PDB entry 6YXR | electron microscopy, 3.40 A resolution | chains A and B of the 11 polymer chains in the assembly

[Chain A]
Name: Photosystem I P700 chlorophyll a apoprotein A1
Organism: Dunaliella salina
Notes: EC 1.97.1.12
UniProtKB: D0FXV2 (D0FXV2_DUNSA); residues 13-751 here = UniProt positions 13-751
Sequence (739 residues; row label = number of the first residue in the row):
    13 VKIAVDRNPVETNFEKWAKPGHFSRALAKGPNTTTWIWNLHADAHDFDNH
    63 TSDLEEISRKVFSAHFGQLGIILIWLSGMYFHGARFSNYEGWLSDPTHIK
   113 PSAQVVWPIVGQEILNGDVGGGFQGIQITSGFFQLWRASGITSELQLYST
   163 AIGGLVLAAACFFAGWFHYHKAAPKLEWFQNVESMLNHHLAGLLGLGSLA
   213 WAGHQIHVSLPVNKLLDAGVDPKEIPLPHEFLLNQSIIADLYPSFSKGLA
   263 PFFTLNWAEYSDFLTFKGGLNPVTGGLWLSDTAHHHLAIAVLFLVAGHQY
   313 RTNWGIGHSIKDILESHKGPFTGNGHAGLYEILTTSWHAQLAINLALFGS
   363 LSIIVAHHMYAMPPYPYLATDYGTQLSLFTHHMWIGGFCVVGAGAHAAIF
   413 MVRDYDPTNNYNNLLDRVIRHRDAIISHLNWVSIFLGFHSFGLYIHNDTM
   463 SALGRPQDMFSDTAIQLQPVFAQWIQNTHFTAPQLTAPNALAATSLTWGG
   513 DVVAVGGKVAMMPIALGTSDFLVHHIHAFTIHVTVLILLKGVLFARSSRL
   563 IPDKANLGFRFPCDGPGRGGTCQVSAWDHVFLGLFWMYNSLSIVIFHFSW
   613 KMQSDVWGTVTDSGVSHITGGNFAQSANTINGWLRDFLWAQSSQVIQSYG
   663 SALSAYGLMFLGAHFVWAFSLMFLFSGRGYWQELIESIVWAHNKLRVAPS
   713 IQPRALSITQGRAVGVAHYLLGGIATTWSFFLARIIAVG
Bound ions: chlorophyll a Mg site 1 near Q116 (its only coordinating residue here); chlorophyll a Mg site 2 near Q124 (its only coordinating residue here); chlorophyll a Mg site 3 near T498 (its only coordinating residue here); 4Fe-4S cluster Fe: C575, C584 (shared with C560(B), C569(B) of chain B)
Residues lining bound ligands:
  - 1,2-diacyl-glycerol-3-sn-phosphate (3PH): R19, F175, W178, F179
  - beta-carotene (BCR), molecule 1: I84, W87, L88, G204, L205, L208, G209
  - beta-carotene (BCR), molecule 2: L85, L88, Y92, T162, G165, G166, L208, L211, A212
  - beta-carotene (BCR), molecule 3: W119, P120, I121
  - beta-carotene (BCR), molecule 4: L211, L261, F264, L299, V303, L306, V307, H310
  - beta-carotene (BCR), molecule 5: A351, I355, A409, F412
  - beta-carotene (BCR), molecule 6: A358, S362, V402, A405, G406, V547, L550, L551
  - beta-carotene (BCR), molecule 7: M671, G674, A675, F677, V678, L733, I736, A737, W740
  - chlorophyll a isomer (CL0): F453, Y456, I538, F541, T542, Y600, N601, S604, I605, F608, W645, L650, S654, I658, F672, H676, W679, Y731, G735, T738, T739, F742
  - chlorophyll a (CLA), molecule 1: V13, K14, I15, W190, N193, S196, H200, T314, N315, W316
  - chlorophyll a (CLA), molecule 2: I15, V17, F74, F78, A172, C173, F175, A176, F179, H180, A184, W190
  - chlorophyll a (CLA), molecule 3: T24, N25, F26, K28, W29, H34, K72, S75, G79, F174, G177, W178, Y181, H182
  - chlorophyll a (CLA), molecule 4: W29, P32, W48, I49, W50, L52, H53
  - chlorophyll a (CLA), molecule 5: W29, H34, F35, L52, H53, A56, H57, F59, H62, A76, G79, Q80, I83
  - chlorophyll a (CLA), molecule 6: T46, I49, W50, I697, I700, V701, H704, V709, P711, P715, R716, L718
  - chlorophyll a (CLA), molecule 7: W50, F677, V678, F681, F685, L718, Q722, A725, V726, A729, H730, L733
  - chlorophyll a (CLA), molecule 8: H53, A54, D55, H57, D58, L353, L357, F400, C401, V403, G404, A407, H408, I411, R415, F571, R572, W589, V592, L596, L733
  - chlorophyll a (CLA), molecule 9: H57, F59, D60, V73, A76, H77, Q80, L81, I84, L85, L88, L169, W349, H350, Q352, L353, N356, L357, F360
  - chlorophyll a (CLA), molecule 10: S70, F191, V194, M197, L198, H201, I322, L326, L345, T346, T347, S348, W349, Q352, I355, N356, L359, F360
  - chlorophyll a (CLA), molecule 11: F74, H77, F78, L81, L169, C173, W190, F191, N193, S196, M197, H200, H201, G204, L205
  - chlorophyll a (CLA), molecule 12: Q80, I83, I84, W87, F360, I397, F400, C401
  - chlorophyll a (CLA), molecule 13: I86, W87, S89, G90, F93, H94, F98, V117, W119
  - chlorophyll a (CLA), molecule 14: W87, M91, A115, Q116, I138, Q139, I140, T141, S142, A667, Y668, W740, L744
  - chlorophyll a (CLA), molecule 15: W87, M91, T141, S142, F144, S389, L390, T392, H393, W396, F400, M671, I736, T739, W740
  - chlorophyll a (CLA), molecule 16: W87, S142, G143, F144, L147, L206, F360, L363, S364, V367, M371, Y377, L390, H393, H394, I397
  - chlorophyll a (CLA), molecule 17: Y92, S151, G152, I153, Q158, S161, T162, G209, A212, W213, G215, H216, H219, V220, P240, H241, L244
  - chlorophyll a (CLA), molecule 18: Q116, V117, V118, W119, I121, Q124, L127, A667, L670
  - chlorophyll a (CLA), molecule 19: L147, A150, L206, G209, S210, W213, Q217, L289, L291, T294, H297, H298, I301, F305, L363, I366, V367, H370, M371, P376, Y377
  - chlorophyll a (CLA), molecule 20: L157, Q158, S161, L239, H241, L245
  - chlorophyll a (CLA), molecule 21: V168, A171, A172, F175
  - chlorophyll a (CLA), molecule 22: N199, H200, A203, G204, L208, L306, H310, Y312, T314, W316, I318
  - chlorophyll a (CLA), molecule 23: L202, L206, L304, F305, A308, Q311, Y312, I322, I325, A358, L359, L427, V430, L551, V554, L555
  - chlorophyll a (CLA), molecule 24: L211, A212, A214, G215, I218, H219, L244, Q247, F257, G260, L261, Y272, F275, L299
  - chlorophyll a (CLA), molecule 25: F264, W269, A270, Y272, S273, L276, T277, F278, H296, L299, A300, N501
  - chlorophyll a (CLA), molecule 26: T277, F278, G280, G281, L289, D293, T294, H296, H297, A300, I301, H370, M371, M374, P376, A505, T506
  - chlorophyll a (CLA), molecule 27: F278, L497, T498, A499, P500, N501, A502
  - chlorophyll a (CLA), molecule 28: V307, A308, H310, Q311, I318, G319, H320
  - chlorophyll a (CLA), molecule 29: Q311, H320, D324, I325, S328, H329
  - chlorophyll a (CLA), molecule 30: I325, L326, H338, L341, L426, L427, V430
  - chlorophyll a (CLA), molecule 31: H329, K330, P332, F333
  - chlorophyll a (CLA), molecule 32: F333, T334, L426, R429, V430, H433, I437, H440
  - chlorophyll a (CLA), molecule 33: L359, S362, L363, I366, H369, H370, Y372, A373, M374, T506, S507, T509, W510
  - chlorophyll a (CLA), molecule 34: I365, I366, H369, M395, V402, I543, T546, V547, M599, S602, L603, V606
  - chlorophyll a (CLA), molecule 35: H369, Y372, F483, A484, I487, Q488, T509, W510, I526, L528, H536, H539, I543, V606, H609, F610, K613
  - chlorophyll a (CLA), molecule 36: A436, H440, W443
  - chlorophyll a (CLA), molecule 37: I437, L441, V444, A540, I543, H544, V547, L551
  - chlorophyll a (CLA), molecule 38: S439, N442, W443, I446
  - chlorophyll a (CLA), molecule 39: N442, S445, I446, G449, F450, F453, G454, I457, F541, L548, I549, F597, W598
  - chlorophyll a (CLA), molecule 40: W443, I446, F447, F450, H451
  - chlorophyll a (CLA), molecule 41: W443, F447, L448, Q480, P481, V482, F483, A484, F533, H536, H537, A540, H544
  - chlorophyll a (CLA), molecule 42: F450, G454, L455, I457, H458, T461, M462, R467, D470, F472, I477
  - chlorophyll a (CLA), molecule 43: F453, I457, D460, F541, F597, W598, Y600, N601, I642, L646, W679, Y731
  - chlorophyll a (CLA), molecule 44: T461, A464, L465
  - chlorophyll a (CLA), molecule 45: W486, I487, T490, H491, A494, T498, A499, T506, W510
  - chlorophyll a (CLA), molecule 46: L646, L650, W651
  - chlorophyll a (CLA), molecule 47: L670, L673, G674, H676, F677, W679, A680
  - chlorophyll a (CLA), molecule 48: F677, A680, F681, L683, M684, F687, Y692, W693, L696
  - chlorophyll a (CLA), molecule 49: I700, A703, H704, L707, V709
  - phylloquinone (PQN): M684, F685, S688, G689, R690, W693, A717, L718, G723
  - 4Fe-4S cluster (SF4): C575, G577, P578, C584, I720, R724

[Chain B]
Name: Photosystem I P700 chlorophyll a apoprotein A2
Organism: Dunaliella salina
Notes: EC 1.97.1.12
UniProtKB: D0FXZ0 (D0FXZ0_DUNSA); residues 6-735 here = UniProt positions 6-735
Sequence (730 residues; each row starts with the number of its first residue):
     6 FPKFSQGLAQDPSTRRIWYGLATAHDFESHDGMTEENLYQKIFASHFGQL
    56 AIIFLWTSGNLFHVAWQGNFEQWVTDPIHVRPIAHAIWDPHFGQPAVEAF
   106 TRGGASGPVNIATSGVYQWWYTIGLRSNQELYVSSVFLALVSAVFLFAGW
   156 LHLQPNFQPSLSWFKDAESRLNHHLAGLFGVSSLAWTGHLVHVAIPESRG
   206 QHVGWDNFLSVLPHPQGLTPFWSGNWAAYAQNPDTASHAFGTADGSGTAI
   256 LTFLGGFHPQTQSLWLSDMAHHHLAIAVLFIVAGHMYRTNFGIGHRLEAI
   306 LEAHTPPAGGLGAGHKGLFHTVNNSLHFQLGLALASVGTITSLVAQHMYS
   356 LPPYAYLAVDFTTQASLYTHHQYIAGFIMCGAFAHGAIFFIRDYDPEQNK
   406 GNVLARVLDHKEAIISHLSWVSLFLGFHTLGLYVHNDVVQAFGTPEKQIL
   456 IEPVFAQWIQAAQGKSLYGFDLLLASSSSPAYSAGQSLWLPGWLEAINNN
   506 QNSLFLTIGPGDFLVHHAIALGLHTTTLILVKGALDARGSKLMPDKKDFG
   556 YSFPCDGPGRGGTCDISAYDAFYLAVFWMLNTIGWVTFYWHWKHLTLWQG
   606 NVSQFDESSTYLMGWLRDYLWLNSSQLINGYNPFGMNSLSVWAWTFLFGH
   656 LVYATGFMFLISWRGYWQELIETLVWAHEKTPLANLVYWKDKPVALSIVQ
   706 ARLVGLAHFSVGYIFTYAAFLIASTAGRFG
Bound ions: chlorophyll a Mg near Q54 (its only coordinating residue here); 4Fe-4S cluster Fe: C560, C569 (shared with C575(A), C584(A) of chain A)
Residues lining bound ligands:
  - beta-carotene (BCR), molecule 1: L55, I58, F59, F150, G182, L183, V186, S187
  - beta-carotene (BCR), molecule 2: L66, W124, W125, L130, S139, F142, L143, W210
  - beta-carotene (BCR), molecule 3: L223, F226, V283, I286, H290, I298
  - beta-carotene (BCR), molecule 4: F333, G336, L337, A340, T344, M384, A387, F388, G391, F394, F395, A539
  - beta-carotene (BCR), molecule 5: L337, F388, V536
  - beta-carotene (BCR), molecule 6: F429, H433, L437, I454, I456, F518, L519, H522
  - beta-carotene (BCR), molecule 7: W649, T650, F720
  - chlorophyll a isomer (CL0): L621, L625, W626
  - chlorophyll a (CLA), molecule 1: F9, L26, A29, H30, K46, S50, G53, Q54, I57
  - chlorophyll a (CLA), molecule 2: T19, I22, W23, H683, V692, W694, K695, D696, P698, V699
  - chlorophyll a (CLA), molecule 3: W23, F653, L656, V657, F664, A712, H713
  - chlorophyll a (CLA), molecule 4: L26, A27, T28, A29, H30, D31, H51, H332, L335, L339, F382, I383, G386, H390, I393, R397, F577, F720
  - chlorophyll a (CLA), molecule 5: H30, F32, Y44, I47, S50, H51, Q54, L55, I58, F169, R175, H179, L183, F184, L331, L335, A338
  - chlorophyll a (CLA), molecule 6: H30, Q54, I57, I58, W61, I379, I383
  - chlorophyll a (CLA), molecule 7: F48, F52, V149, F152, A153, L156, H157, F162, P164, W168
  - chlorophyll a (CLA), molecule 8: F48, H51, F52, L55, W124, W168, F169, S174, R175, H178, H179, G182, L183, F184, Y359
  - chlorophyll a (CLA), molecule 9: I57, W61, G64, N65, H68, V69, A89, H90, N115, I116, A117, T118, S119, V121, V646, W647
  - chlorophyll a (CLA), molecule 10: L60, W61, S63, G64, F67, H68, W71, Q72
  - chlorophyll a (CLA), molecule 11: W61, N65, T118, S119, S371, T374, H375, Y378, I379, F382, I719, F720, Y722, A723, L726, I727
  - chlorophyll a (CLA), molecule 12: W61, T62, S119, G120, V121, W124, S187, A190, V342, I345, T346, V349, M353, Y359, H375, H376, I379, I383
  - chlorophyll a (CLA), molecule 13: H90, A91, I92, W93, D94, P95, H96, F97, F105, N115, S645, V646
  - chlorophyll a (CLA), molecule 14: W93, P95, H96
  - chlorophyll a (CLA), molecule 15: W124, T127, I128, L183, F184, S187, S188, W191, L195, M274, H277, H278, I281, I345, V349, M353, P358, Y359
  - chlorophyll a (CLA), molecule 16: G129, E135, V138, S139, F142, V146, F150, S187, A190, W191, G193, H194, H197, V198, V208, G209, W210, F213
  - chlorophyll a (CLA), molecule 17: W168, D171, S174, H178, T294, N295
  - chlorophyll a (CLA), molecule 18: A172, R175, L176, H179, L180, F184, L302, L306, F324, N328, L337, S341, V342, I345
  - chlorophyll a (CLA), molecule 19: L176, L180, F184, L284, F285, A288, M291, Y292, L302, I305
  - chlorophyll a (CLA), molecule 20: N177, H178, A181, V186, H290, Y292, T294, F296, I298
  - chlorophyll a (CLA), molecule 21: T192, G193, V196, H197, F213, L214, S215, V216, L217, P218, H219, G222, L223, W227, I255
  - chlorophyll a (CLA), molecule 22: F226, W231, A232, Y234, A235, L256, F258, H276, L279, A280, V283, L493
  - chlorophyll a (CLA), molecule 23: T257, F258, G260, G261, L269, D273, M274, H276, H277, A280, I281, L284, H352, L356, P358, W494, W498
  - chlorophyll a (CLA), molecule 24: L284, V287, M291, H300, A304, I305, A308, H309
  - chlorophyll a (CLA), molecule 25: V287, A288, H290, M291, I298, G299, H300
  - chlorophyll a (CLA), molecule 26: I305, L306, H309, H320, L323, V327, F333, V408, V412
  - chlorophyll a (CLA), molecule 27: A308, H309, T310, P311, P312, G315, L316
  - chlorophyll a (CLA), molecule 28: G315, L316, V408, R411, V412, H415, I419, H422
  - chlorophyll a (CLA), molecule 29: L337, A340, S341, T344, I345, L348, Q351, H352, Y354, S355, L356, L509, F510
  - chlorophyll a (CLA), molecule 30: T344, S347, L348, Q351, Q377, A380, G381, M384, F388, L528, T531, T532, L535, M584, T587, I588
  - chlorophyll a (CLA), molecule 31: Q351, Y354, Y373, Q377, F460, A461, W463, I464, Q465, Q468, F510, L511, I513, H521, I524, V591, Y594, W595, K598, H599
  - chlorophyll a (CLA), molecule 32: A418, H422, W425
  - chlorophyll a (CLA), molecule 33: I419, H422, L423, W425, V426, A525, L528, H529, T532
  - chlorophyll a (CLA), molecule 34: S421, H422, S424, W425, L428
  - chlorophyll a (CLA), molecule 35: S424, S427, L428, G431, F432, L435, L526, T530, L533, I534, L579, F582, W583
  - chlorophyll a (CLA), molecule 36: W425, F429, F432, H433
  - chlorophyll a (CLA), molecule 37: V426, F429, L430, E457, P458, V459, F460, A461, F518, H521, H522, A525, H529
  - chlorophyll a (CLA), molecule 38: H433, G436, L437, V439, H440, V443, K452, I454
  - chlorophyll a (CLA), molecule 39: T434, Y438, A523, L526, N586, W590, F593, L617, W620, L625, S629, I633, F651, H655, Y658, Y718, T721, Y722, F725
  - chlorophyll a (CLA), molecule 40: L435, V439, D442, L526, F582, W583, N586, W590, L617, L625, Y658, F714
  - chlorophyll a (CLA), molecule 41: W463, I464, A467, Q468, L478, L479, W494, W498
  - chlorophyll a (CLA), molecule 42: L478, P485, A486, A489, G490, L493, W494
  - chlorophyll a (CLA), molecule 43: W649, L652, F653, H655, L656, A659
  - chlorophyll a (CLA), molecule 44: L656, A659, T660, F662, M663, Y671, W672, L675
  - chlorophyll a (CLA), molecule 45: L679, A682, H683, T686, A689, V692
  - chlorophyll a (CLA), molecule 46: W681, A682, K685, T686, P687
  - phylloquinone (PQN): W23, M663, F664, S667, W668, R669, W672, A700, L701, S702, A706
  - 4Fe-4S cluster (SF4): P559, C560, G562, P563, C569, W668, I703, R707

[Interface between chain A and chain B]
Residue-residue contacts (125):
  G123(A) - F447(B)
  Q124(A) - F447(B)
  D435(A) - T678(B)
  D435(A) - W681(B)
  A436(A) - W681(B)  hydrophobic
  I438(A) - L675(B)  hydrophobic
  I438(A) - T678(B)
  S439(A) - T678(B)
  S439(A) - W681(B)
  S439(A) - A682(B)
  N442(A) - L675(B)
  N442(A) - L679(B)
  D460(A) - Y636(B)
  T461(A) - W649(B)
  A464(A) - M641(B)
  A464(A) - S645(B)
  L465(A) - H96(B)
  L465(A) - F97(B)  hydrophobic
  L465(A) - G98(B)  hydrogen bond (backbone-backbone)
  L465(A) - A101(B)
  G466(A) - G98(B)
  G466(A) - P100(B)
  R467(A) - H96(B)  hydrogen bond (side chain-backbone)
  I549(A) - Y671(B)
  K552(A) - Y671(B)  hydrogen bond (side chain-backbone)
  K552(A) - E674(B)  salt bridge
  K552(A) - L675(B)
  F556(A) - T678(B)
  S560(A) - E674(B)
  S560(A) - E677(B)
  R561(A) - E677(B)
  R561(A) - W681(B)
  L562(A) - Q673(B)
  L562(A) - E677(B)
  K566(A) - E674(B)  salt bridge
  C575(A) - P563(B)
  P578(A) - C560(B)  hydrophobic
  R580(A) - R669(B)  hydrogen bond (backbone-side chain)
  G581(A) - R669(B)  hydrogen bond (backbone-side chain)
  G582(A) - R669(B)  hydrogen bond (backbone-side chain)
  C584(A) - W668(B)
  C584(A) - R669(B)  hydrogen bond (backbone-backbone)
  C584(A) - G670(B)  hydrogen bond (backbone-backbone)
  C584(A) - I703(B)  hydrophobic
  Q585(A) - I666(B)  hydrogen bond (side chain-backbone)
  Q585(A) - S667(B)
  Q585(A) - W668(B)  hydrogen bond (side chain-backbone)
  Q585(A) - G670(B)
  Q585(A) - Y671(B)  hydrogen bond (backbone-backbone)
  V586(A) - G670(B)
  V586(A) - E674(B)
  H591(A) - Y671(B)
  H591(A) - E674(B)  salt bridge
  F593(A) - I666(B)  hydrophobic
  L594(A) - S667(B)
  L594(A) - Y671(B)  hydrophobic
  S638(A) - P638(B)
  N643(A) - I633(B)  hydrogen bond (side chain-backbone)
  N643(A) - Y636(B)  hydrogen bond
  N643(A) - L652(B)
  L646(A) - I633(B)  hydrophobic
  L646(A) - F651(B)  hydrophobic
  L646(A) - L652(B)  hydrophobic
  R647(A) - I633(B)
  R647(A) - N634(B)
  R647(A) - Y636(B)
  R647(A) - N637(B)  hydrogen bond
  R647(A) - P638(B)
  W651(A) - W626(B)  hydrogen bond (backbone-side chain)
  W651(A) - S629(B)  hydrogen bond (side chain-backbone)
  W651(A) - S630(B)
  S655(A) - W626(B)
  I658(A) - R622(B)
  I658(A) - W626(B)  hydrophobic
  Y661(A) - D442(B)
  Y661(A) - Y616(B)  hydrophobic
  Y661(A) - M618(B)
  G662(A) - A446(B)  hydrogen bond (backbone-backbone)
  S666(A) - A446(B)
  G669(A) - M618(B)
  F672(A) - L621(B)  hydrophobic
  L673(A) - M618(B)  hydrophobic
  L673(A) - L621(B)  hydrophobic
  W679(A) - F662(B)  hydrophobic
  L683(A) - F662(B)  hydrophobic
  L686(A) - L665(B)
  L686(A) - I666(B)  hydrophobic
  F687(A) - D570(B)
  F687(A) - Y578(B)
  F687(A) - F582(B)  hydrophobic
  F687(A) - F662(B)  hydrophobic
  F687(A) - L665(B)  hydrophobic
  F687(A) - I666(B)  hydrophobic
  S688(A) - D570(B)
  S688(A) - L579(B)
  G689(A) - C569(B)
  G689(A) - D570(B)  hydrogen bond (backbone-side chain)
  R690(A) - R565(B)
  R690(A) - G566(B)  hydrogen bond (side chain-backbone)
  R690(A) - G567(B)  hydrogen bond (side chain-backbone)
  R690(A) - C569(B)  hydrogen bond (backbone-backbone)
  G691(A) - T568(B)
  G691(A) - C569(B)  hydrogen bond (backbone-backbone)
  G691(A) - D570(B)
  G691(A) - I571(B)
  Y692(A) - I534(B)
  Y692(A) - K537(B)
  Y692(A) - D570(B)  hydrogen bond (backbone-backbone)
  E695(A) - K537(B)  hydrogen bond (backbone-side chain)
  E695(A) - S545(B)  hydrogen bond
  E695(A) - K551(B)  salt bridge
  E695(A) - I571(B)
  L696(A) - I420(B)  hydrophobic
  L696(A) - K537(B)
  E698(A) - S545(B)  hydrogen bond
  E698(A) - K546(B)  hydrogen bond (side chain-backbone)
  E698(A) - L547(B)
  S699(A) - E417(B)
  S699(A) - I420(B)
  S699(A) - S421(B)
  S699(A) - K537(B)
  W702(A) - E417(B)
  W702(A) - A418(B)  hydrophobic
  I720(A) - C569(B)  hydrophobic
  R724(A) - W668(B)
Other interface residues (no listed pair), chain A (74 interface residues in all): V122, I126, S463, L548, P574, D576, T583, F597, Q659, L670, F677, Q694, I700, A703
Other interface residues (no listed pair), chain B (77 interface residues in all): Q99, S424, L435, V443, Q445, K452, L533, D541, P559, G562, Y658, S702, F714

[Summary]
The interface between chain A and chain B involves 74 residues on one side and 77 on the other; the contacts
include 27 hydrogen bonds and 4 salt bridges. Polar contacts include K552(A)-E674(B), K566(A)-E674(B) and
H591(A)-E674(B).
Chain A is Photosystem I P700 chlorophyll a apoprotein A1 and chain B is Photosystem I P700 chlorophyll a
apoprotein A2, both from Dunaliella salina; the structure, Dunaliella Minimal Photosystem I, was determined by
electron microscopy together with 6SL5 from the same study.
